Entry 8VKP (electron microscopy, 2.77 A resolution); this record covers chains A and D.

Chain A:
Molecule: Spike protein S1
Organism: Severe acute respiratory syndrome coronavirus 2
UniProtKB: P0DTC2 (SPIKE_SARS2); aligned to UniProt positions 327-524 over residues 330-527 (the alignment contains insertions or deletions, so no single offset holds)
Sequence (201 residues; each row starts with the number of its first residue):
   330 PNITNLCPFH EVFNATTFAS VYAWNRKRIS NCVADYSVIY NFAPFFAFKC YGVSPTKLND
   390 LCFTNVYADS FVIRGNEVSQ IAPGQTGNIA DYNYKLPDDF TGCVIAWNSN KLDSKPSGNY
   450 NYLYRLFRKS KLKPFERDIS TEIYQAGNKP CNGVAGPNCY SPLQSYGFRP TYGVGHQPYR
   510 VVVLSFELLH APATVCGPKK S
Sequence notes: conflict His339 (Gly in P0DTC2), Thr346 (Arg in P0DTC2), Ile368 (Leu in P0DTC2), 19 further conflict positions vs the reference (P0DTC2) not listed; expression tag (528-530)
Swiss-Prot annotation at these positions:
  - glycosylation: Asn334 (N-linked (GlcNAc...) (complex) asparagine)
Cystine bridges: Cys336-Cys361, Cys379-Cys432, Cys391-Cys525, Cys480-Cys488
Covalently attached groups: N-acetylglucosamine (NAG) linked to Asn343

Chain D:
Molecule: Processed angiotensin-converting enzyme 2
Organism: Homo sapiens
UniProtKB: Q9BYF1 (ACE2_HUMAN); numbering as in UniProt (aligned over 18-615)
Sequence (606 residues; numbered 18 to 623; the number before each row is that of its first residue):
    18 QSTIEEQAKT FLDKFNHEAE DLFYQSSLAS WNYNTNITEE NVQNMNNAGD KWSAFLKEQS
    78 TLAQMYPLQE IQNLTVKLQL QALQQNGSSV LSEDKSKRLN TILNTMSTIY STGKVCNPDN
   138 PQECLLLEPG LNEIMANSLD YNERLWAWES WRSEVGKQLR PLYEEYVVLK NEMARANHYE
   198 DYGDYWRGDY EVNGVDGYDY SRGQLIEDVE HTFEEIKPLY EHLHAYVRAK LMNAYPSYIS
   258 PIGCLPAHLL GDMWGRFWTN LYSLTVPFGQ KPNIDVTDAM VDQAWDAQRI FKEAEKFFVS
   318 VGLPNMTQGF WENSMLTDPG NVQKAVCHPT AWDLGKGDFR ILMCTKVTMD DFLTAHHEMG
   378 HIQYDMAYAA QPFLLRNGAN EGFHEAVGEI MSLSAATPKH LKSIGLLSPD FQEDNETEIN
   438 FLLKQALTIV GTLPFTYMLE KWRWMVFKGE IPKDQWMKKW WEMKREIVGV VEPVPHDETY
   498 CDPASLFHVS NDYSFIRYYT RTLYQFQFQE ALCQAAKHEG PLHKCDISNS TEAGQKLFNM
   558 LRLGKSEPWT LALENVVGAK NMNVRPLLNY FEPLFTWLKD QNKNSFVGWS TDWSPYADHH
   618 HHHHHH
Not modelled in the structure: 18, 614-623
Sequence notes: expression tag (616-623)
Swiss-Prot annotation at these positions:
  - region (Interaction with SARS-CoV spike glycoprotein): Asp30 to Tyr41, Met82 to Pro84, Lys353 to Arg357
  - active site: Glu375 (Proton acceptor), His505 (Proton donor)
  - binding site (chloride): Arg169, Trp477, Lys481
  - binding site (substrate): Arg273, His345, Pro346, Tyr515
  - binding site (Zn(2+)): His374, His378, Glu402
  - glycosylation (N-linked (GlcNAc...) asparagine): Asn53, Asn90, Asn103, Asn322, Asn432, Asn546
  - mutagenesis: Ser19 (S19P: Increases slightly the interaction with RBD domain of SARS-CoV-2 spike protein), Gln24 to Lys26 (Slightly inhibits interaction with SARS-CoV spike glycoprotein), Gln24 (Q24T: Increases slightly the interaction with RBD domain of SARS-CoV-2 spike protein), Ala25 (A25V: Increases slightly the interaction with RBD domain of SARS-CoV-2 spike protein), Thr27 (T27Y: Increases slightly the interaction with RBD domain of SARS-CoV-2 spike protein. In sACE2.v2.2; increases interaction with RBD domain of SARS-CoV-2 spike protein ...), Leu29 (L29F: Increases slightly the interaction with RBD domain of SARS-CoV-2 spike protein), Lys31 (K31D: Abolishes interaction with SARS-CoV spike glycoprotein; K31Y: Increases slightly the interaction with RBD domain of SARS-CoV-2 spike protein), Asn33 (N33D: Increases slightly the interaction with RBD domain of SARS-CoV-2 spike protein), His34 (H34A: Increases slightly the interaction with RBD domain of SARS-CoV-2 spike protein), Glu37 (E37A: No effect on interaction with SARS-CoV spike glycoprotein), Asp38 (D38A: No effect on interaction with SARS-CoV spike glycoprotein), Leu39 (L39R: Increases slightly the interaction with RBD domain of SARS-CoV-2 spike protein), 48 further mutagenesis entries in UniProt
Cystine bridges: Cys133-Cys141, Cys530-Cys542
Covalently attached groups: N-acetylglucosamine (NAG) linked to Asn53, Asn90, Asn103, Asn322, Asn432, Asn546

Interface between chain A and chain D:
Residue-residue contacts (30; chain A residue first):
  Tyr449(A) - Asp38(D)  hydrogen bond
  Tyr449(A) - Gln42(D)  hydrogen bond
  Tyr453(A) - His34(D)  hydrogen bond
  Phe456(A) - Thr27(D)
  Phe456(A) - Lys31(D)
  Ala475(A) - Gln24(D)
  Ala475(A) - Thr27(D)
  Gly476(A) - Gln24(D)
  Asn477(A) - Ser19(D)
  Asn477(A) - Gln24(D)
  Asn487(A) - Gln24(D)  hydrogen bond
  Asn487(A) - Tyr83(D)  hydrogen bond
  Tyr489(A) - Phe28(D)
  Tyr489(A) - Tyr83(D)
  Gln493(A) - Lys31(D)
  Gln493(A) - His34(D)  hydrogen bond
  Gln493(A) - Glu35(D)  hydrogen bond
  Ser494(A) - His34(D)
  Arg498(A) - Asp38(D)  salt bridge
  Arg498(A) - Tyr41(D)
  Arg498(A) - Gln42(D)  hydrogen bond
  Thr500(A) - Tyr41(D)  hydrogen bond
  Thr500(A) - Asn330(D)
  Thr500(A) - Asp355(D)
  Thr500(A) - Arg357(D)
  Tyr501(A) - Tyr41(D)  hydrophobic
  Tyr501(A) - Lys353(D)  hydrogen bond
  Gly502(A) - Lys353(D)  hydrogen bond (backbone-backbone)
  Gly502(A) - Gly354(D)
  His505(A) - Lys353(D)
Also at the interface, not in a pair above, chain A (21 interface residues in all): Arg403, Leu455, Tyr473, Pro486, Ser490, Gly496
Also at the interface, not in a pair above, chain D (19 interface residues in all): Asp30, Glu37, Leu79
Interface features reported in the paper:
  - specific contacts: Gln493(A)-His34(D) (hydrogen bond), Gln493(A)-Glu35(D) (hydrogen bond)

In short:
Chain A and chain D form an interface of 21 and 19 residues respectively, with 11 hydrogen bonds and 1 salt
bridge. Among the polar pairs are Arg498(A)-Asp38(D), Tyr449(A)-Asp38(D) and Tyr449(A)-Gln42(D). The paper
describes hydrogen bonds between Gln493(A) and His34(D) and Gln493(A) and Glu35(D).
Here chain A is Spike protein S1 (Severe acute respiratory syndrome coronavirus 2) and chain D is Processed
angiotensin-converting enzyme 2 (Homo sapiens). Entry 8VKP (Cryo-EM structure of SARS-CoV-2 XBB.1.5 spike
protein in complex with human ACE2 (focused refinement of RBD ...) was determined by electron microscopy
together with 8VKK, 8VKL, 8VKM, 8VKN and 8VKO from the same study.
